6DMU - chains C and D of the 4 polymer chains in the assembly; structure by electron microscopy, 4.00 A resolution.

Chain C (and D):
Protein: Transient receptor potential cation channel subfamily V member 5
Organism: Oryctolagus cuniculus
Notes: chain D of this document is another copy of the same molecule, construct and numbering; everything in this record applies to it too
Reference sequence: Q9XSM3 (TRPV5_RABIT); residue numbers follow UniProt; this construct covers 1-730
Sequence (730 residues; numbered 1 to 730; the number before each row is that of its first residue):
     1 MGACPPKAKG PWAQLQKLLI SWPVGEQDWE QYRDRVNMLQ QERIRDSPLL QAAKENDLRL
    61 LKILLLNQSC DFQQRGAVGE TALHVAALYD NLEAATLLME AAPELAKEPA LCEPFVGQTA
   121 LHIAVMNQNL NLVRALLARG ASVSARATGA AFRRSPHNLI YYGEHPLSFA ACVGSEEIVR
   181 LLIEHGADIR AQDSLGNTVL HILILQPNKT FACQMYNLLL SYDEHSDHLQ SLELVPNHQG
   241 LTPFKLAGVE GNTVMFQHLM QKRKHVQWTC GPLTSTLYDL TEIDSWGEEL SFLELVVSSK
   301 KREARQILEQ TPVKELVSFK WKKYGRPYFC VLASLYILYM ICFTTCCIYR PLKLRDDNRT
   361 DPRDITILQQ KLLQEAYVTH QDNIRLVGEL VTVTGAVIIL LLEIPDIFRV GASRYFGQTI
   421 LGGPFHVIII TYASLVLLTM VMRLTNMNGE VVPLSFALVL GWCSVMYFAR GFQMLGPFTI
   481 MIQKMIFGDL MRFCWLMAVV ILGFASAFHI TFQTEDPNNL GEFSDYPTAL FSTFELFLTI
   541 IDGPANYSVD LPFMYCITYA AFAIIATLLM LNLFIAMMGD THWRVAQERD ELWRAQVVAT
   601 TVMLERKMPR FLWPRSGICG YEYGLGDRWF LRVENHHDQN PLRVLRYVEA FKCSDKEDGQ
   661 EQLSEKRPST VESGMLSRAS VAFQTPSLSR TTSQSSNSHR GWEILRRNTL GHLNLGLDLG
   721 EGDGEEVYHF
Not modelled in the structure: 1-28, 226-229, 640-730
Swiss-Prot annotation at these positions:
  - region: Val598 to Val602 (Interaction with S100A10), Ala650 to Cys653 (Involved in Ca(2+)-dependent inactivation), Gly701 to Phe730 (Involved in Ca(2+)-dependent inactivation)
  - binding site (Ca(2+)): Asp542
  - modified residue: Thr685 (Phosphothreonine), Ser689 (Phosphoserine)
  - glycosylation: Asn358 (N-linked (GlcNAc...) asparagine)
  - mutagenesis: Phe425 (F425A: Decreased inhibition by the synthetic drug econazole), Glu535 (E535A: Minor effects on Ca(2+) permeation), Asp542 (D542A: Abolishes Ca(2+) permeation and Ca(2+)-dependent current decay; no effect on monovalent cations permeation; D542E/N/M: Attenuates Ca(2+) permeation and Ca(2+)-dependent current decay ...), Asp550 (D550A: Minor effects on Ca(2+) permeation)
Small-molecule neighbours: PIO ([(2R)-2-octanoyloxy-3-[oxidanyl-[(1R,2R,3S,4R,5R,6S)-2,3,6-tris(oxidanyl)-4,5-diphosphonooxy-cyclohexyl]oxy-phosphoryl]oxy-propyl] octanoate): Arg302, Phe416, Gly417, Gln418, Thr419, Lys484, Met491, Arg584
Reported in the primary citation:
  - binding site for PIO: Arg302, Lys484, Arg584
  - mutagenesis - R302Q, K484Q: decreased binding to PIO

Interface between chain C and chain D:
Residue-residue contacts (61; chain C residue first):
  Gln267(C) - Gln41(D)  hydrogen bond
  Trp268(C) - Asn37(D)  hydrogen bond
  Trp268(C) - Tyr89(D)
  Cys270(C) - Leu88(D)  hydrophobic
  Gly271(C) - Met126(D)
  Gly271(C) - Asn127(D)
  Leu273(C) - Ile160(D)  hydrophobic
  Thr344(C) - Ser506(D)
  Ile348(C) - His509(D)
  Ile348(C) - Tyr526(D)  hydrophobic
  Arg350(C) - Gln513(D)
  Leu352(C) - Gln513(D)
  Arg363(C) - Tyr547(D)  hydrogen bond (side chain-backbone)
  Arg363(C) - Ser548(D)  hydrogen bond (side chain-backbone)
  Arg363(C) - Val549(D)
  Arg363(C) - Asp550(D)
  Ile365(C) - Glu515(D)
  Ile365(C) - Asn519(D)
  Ile365(C) - Asp550(D)
  Thr366(C) - Thr514(D)
  Ile367(C) - Thr514(D)
  Ile367(C) - Glu515(D)
  Leu368(C) - Thr514(D)
  Val452(C) - Met554(D)  hydrophobic
  Ser455(C) - Met554(D)
  Phe456(C) - Met554(D)  hydrophobic
  Leu458(C) - Ser506(D)
  Leu458(C) - Ile510(D)  hydrophobic
  Val459(C) - Phe504(D)  hydrophobic
  Trp462(C) - Val499(D)
  Trp462(C) - Leu502(D)
  Trp462(C) - Gly503(D)
  Val465(C) - Val499(D)  hydrophobic
  Met466(C) - Leu496(D)  hydrophobic
  Met474(C) - Arg492(D)
  Leu475(C) - Leu496(D)  hydrophobic
  Phe478(C) - Met577(D)  hydrophobic
  Met481(C) - Leu573(D)  hydrophobic
  Ile482(C) - Leu573(D)  hydrophobic
  Met485(C) - Leu569(D)  hydrophobic
  Met485(C) - Leu573(D)  hydrophobic
  Gly521(C) - Tyr547(D)
  Glu522(C) - Tyr547(D)  hydrogen bond
  Phe534(C) - Ile564(D)  hydrophobic
  Glu535(C) - Tyr559(D)
  Leu538(C) - Leu568(D)  hydrophobic
  Ile540(C) - Tyr559(D)
  Ile540(C) - Thr567(D)
  Phe574(C) - Leu568(D)  hydrophobic
  Ile575(C) - Asn572(D)
  Met578(C) - Leu568(D)  hydrophobic
  Met578(C) - Leu569(D)  hydrophobic
  Met578(C) - Asn572(D)
  Ile618(C) - Asp34(D)
  Ile618(C) - Met38(D)  hydrophobic
  Tyr623(C) - Arg35(D)
  Tyr623(C) - Met38(D)  hydrophobic
  Tyr623(C) - Glu42(D)
  Tyr623(C) - Arg45(D)
  Arg632(C) - Asp34(D)
  Arg632(C) - Asn37(D)
Other interface residues (no listed pair), chain C (52 interface residues in all): Pro272, Ser275, Leu277, Leu454, Thr528, Phe531, Ile541, Asp542, Leu571, His582, Leu625, His636
Other interface residues (no listed pair), chain D (51 interface residues in all): Ile123, Tyr162, Ala507, Asp516, Thr539, Asp542, Gly543, Cys556, Ile557, Thr558, Ala576, Asp580

Overview:
52 residues of chain C and 51 residues of chain D are in contact, with 5 hydrogen bonds. Polar pairs include
Gln267(C)-Gln41(D), Trp268(C)-Asn37(D) and Arg363(C)-Tyr547(D). Chain C binds compound PIO. From the paper: a
binding site for PIO at Arg302(C), Lys484(C) and Arg584(C); R302Q and K484Q of chain C reduce binding to PIO.
Both chains are Transient receptor potential cation channel subfamily V member 5 (Oryctolagus cuniculus).
Entry 6DMU (PI(4,5)P2 bound full-length rbTRPV5) was determined by electron microscopy together with 6DMR and
6DMW from the same study.
